Entry 4A13 (electron microscopy, 11.30 A resolution (very low resolution: no residue pairs are listed; an interface is given only as per-side residue counts)); this record covers chains C and H of the 16 polymer chains in the assembly.

Chain C (and H):
Molecule: T-complex protein 1 subunit beta
From: Bos taurus
Notes: chain H of this document is another copy of the same molecule, construct and numbering; everything in this record applies to it too
UniProtKB: Q3ZBH0 (TCPB_BOVIN); residues 1-513 here correspond to UniProt positions 14-526 (UniProt number = residue number + 13)
Sequence (513 residues; each row starts with the number of its first residue):
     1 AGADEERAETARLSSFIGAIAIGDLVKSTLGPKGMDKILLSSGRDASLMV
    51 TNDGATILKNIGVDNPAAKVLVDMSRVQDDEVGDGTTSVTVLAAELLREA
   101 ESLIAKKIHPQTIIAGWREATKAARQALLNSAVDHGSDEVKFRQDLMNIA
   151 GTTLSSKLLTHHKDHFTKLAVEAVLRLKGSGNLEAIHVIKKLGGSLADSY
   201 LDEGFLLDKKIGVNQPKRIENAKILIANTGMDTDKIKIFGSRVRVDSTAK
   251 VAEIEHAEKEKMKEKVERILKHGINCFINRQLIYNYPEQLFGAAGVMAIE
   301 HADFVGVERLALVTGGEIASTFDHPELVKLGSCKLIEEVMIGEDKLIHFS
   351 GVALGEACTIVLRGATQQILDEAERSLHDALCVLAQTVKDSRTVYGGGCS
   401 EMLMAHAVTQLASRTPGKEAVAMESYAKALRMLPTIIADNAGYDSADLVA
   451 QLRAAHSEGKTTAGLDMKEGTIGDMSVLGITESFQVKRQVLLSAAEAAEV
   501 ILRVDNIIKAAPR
UniProt features mapped onto this chain:
  - binding site (ADP): Gly31, Gly85, Thr86, Thr87, Ser88, Ser155, Ser156, Gly397, Glu482, Lys487
  - binding site (ATP): Gly31, Gly85, Thr86, Thr87, Glu482, Lys487
  - binding site (Mg(2+)): Asp84
  - modified residue: Ser47 (Phosphoserine), Lys141 (N6-acetyllysine), Lys168 (N6-acetyllysine), Ser247 (Phosphoserine), Thr248 (Phosphothreonine)
  - cross-link: Lys235 (Glycyl lysine isopeptide (Lys-Gly) (interchain with G-Cter in SUMO2))

How chain C and chain H interact:
At this resolution (11 A) residue pairs are not listed: 24 residues of chain C and 20 of chain H lie at the interface.

In short:
24 residues of chain C face 20 of chain H across their interface. UniProt lists 10 ADP-binding residues, 6
ATP-binding residues and Mg2+-binding residue Asp84(C) on chain C.
Both chains are T-complex protein 1 subunit beta (Bos taurus). Entry 4A13 (model refined against symmetry-free
cryo-EM map of TRiC-ADP) was determined by electron microscopy together with 4A0O, 4A0V and 4A0W from the same
study.
